PDB entry 6GPL | X-ray diffraction, 1.76 A resolution | chains D and E of the 4 polymer chains in the assembly

# Chain D (and E)
Protein: GDP-mannose 4,6 dehydratase
Source organism: Homo sapiens
Notes: EC 4.2.1.47; chain E of this document is another copy of the same molecule, construct and numbering; everything in this record applies to it too
UniProt: O60547 (GMDS_HUMAN); numbering as in UniProt (aligned over 23-372)
Amino-acid sequence (352 residues; numbered 21 to 372; the number before each row is that of its first residue):
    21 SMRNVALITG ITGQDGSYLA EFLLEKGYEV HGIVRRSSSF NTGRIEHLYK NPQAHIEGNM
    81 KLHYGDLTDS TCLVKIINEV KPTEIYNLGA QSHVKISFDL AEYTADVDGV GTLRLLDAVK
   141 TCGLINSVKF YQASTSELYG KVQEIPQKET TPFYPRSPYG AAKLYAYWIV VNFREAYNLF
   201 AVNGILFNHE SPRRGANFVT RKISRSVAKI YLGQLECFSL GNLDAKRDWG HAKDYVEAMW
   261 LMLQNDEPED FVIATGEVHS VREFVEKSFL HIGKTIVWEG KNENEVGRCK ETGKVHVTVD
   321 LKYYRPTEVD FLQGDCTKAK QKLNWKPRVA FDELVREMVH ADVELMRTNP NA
Not modelled in the structure: 21-22, 70-78 (chain E: 21-22, 70-78, 369-372)
Sequence notes: expression tag (21-22)
Curated features (UniProtKB/Swiss-Prot):
  - active site: Thr155, Glu157 (Nucleophile), Tyr179 (Nucleophile)
  - binding site (NADP(+)): Gly30 to Asp35, Arg55 to Ser58, Asp86, Leu87, Leu108 to Ser112, Tyr123, Lys183, His209, Arg214
  - modified residue: Tyr323 (Phosphotyrosine)
Small-molecule neighbours:
  - GDP-4k6d-Man (F7E; [[(2R,3S,4R,5R)-5-(2-azanyl-6-oxidanylidene-1H-purin-9-yl)-3,4-bis(oxidanyl)oxolan-2-yl]methoxy-oxidanyl-phosphoryl] [(2R,3S,4R,6R)-6-methyl-3,4-bis(oxidanyl)-5-oxidanylidene-oxan-2-yl] hydrogen phosphate): Ser112, His113, Val114, Thr155, Ser156, Glu157, Tyr179, Leu206, Phe207, Asn208, Arg214, Asn217, Phe218, Val219, Lys222, Ser239, Leu240, Gly241, Asn242, Ala245, Arg247, Val281, Tyr323, Arg325, Glu328, Val329
  - NADP (NAP; NADP nicotinamide-adenine-dinucleotide phosphate), molecule 1: Gly30, Ile31, Thr32, Gly33, Gln34, Asp35, Gly36, Arg55, Asn61, Arg64, Asp86, Leu87, Leu108, Gly109, Ala110, Gln111, Ser112, Tyr123, Val127, Ala153, Ser154, Thr155, Tyr179, Lys183, Leu206, Phe207, Asn208, His209, Glu210, Arg214
  - NADP (NAP), molecule 2: Arg56, Ser57, Ser58

# Chain D / chain E interface
Pairs across the interface (46; chain D residue first):
  Ser90(D) - Glu122(E)
  Phe118(D) - Asn192(E)
  Phe118(D) - Tyr197(E)
  Ala121(D) - Leu133(E)
  Glu122(D) - Val130(E)
  Glu122(D) - Leu133(E)
  Glu122(D) - Arg134(E)  salt bridge
  Ala125(D) - Tyr185(E)
  Val130(D) - Glu122(E)
  Leu133(D) - Ala121(E)
  Leu133(D) - Glu122(E)
  Arg134(D) - Glu122(E)  salt bridge
  Phe173(D) - Trp188(E)
  Tyr174(D) - Trp188(E)  hydrophobic
  Tyr174(D) - Glu195(E)  hydrogen bond
  Pro175(D) - Trp188(E)
  Arg176(D) - Asn192(E)
  Arg176(D) - Glu195(E)  salt bridge
  Ser177(D) - Asn192(E)
  Pro178(D) - Asn192(E)
  Ala181(D) - Tyr185(E)
  Ala182(D) - Tyr185(E)
  Leu184(D) - Trp188(E)
  Tyr185(D) - Ala125(E)
  Tyr185(D) - Ala181(E)
  Tyr185(D) - Ala182(E)
  Trp188(D) - Phe173(E)
  Trp188(D) - Tyr174(E)  hydrophobic
  Trp188(D) - Pro175(E)
  Trp188(D) - Leu184(E)
  Ile189(D) - Pro178(E)  hydrophobic
  Asn192(D) - Phe118(E)
  Asn192(D) - Arg176(E)  hydrogen bond (side chain-backbone)
  Asn192(D) - Ser177(E)
  Asn192(D) - Pro178(E)
  Asn192(D) - Thr327(E)  hydrogen bond
  Glu195(D) - Tyr174(E)  hydrogen bond
  Glu195(D) - Arg176(E)  salt bridge
  Glu195(D) - Thr327(E)
  Ala196(D) - Pro326(E)  hydrophobic
  Ala196(D) - Thr327(E)
  Tyr197(D) - Phe118(E)
  Pro326(D) - Ala196(E)  hydrophobic
  Thr327(D) - Asn192(E)  hydrogen bond
  Thr327(D) - Glu195(E)
  Thr327(D) - Ala196(E)
Interface residues without a listed pair, chain D (27 interface residues in all): Val191
Interface residues without a listed pair, chain E (27 interface residues in all): Asp137, Ile189, Val191

# Summary
Chain D and chain E each contribute 27 residues to their interface; the contacts include 5 hydrogen bonds and
4 salt bridges. Polar pairs include Glu122(D)-Arg134(E), Arg176(D)-Glu195(E) and Tyr174(D)-Glu195(E). Chain D
binds NADP and GDP-4k6d-Man.
Both chains are GDP-mannose 4,6 dehydratase (Homo sapiens). Entry 6GPL (Crystal structure of human
GDP-D-mannose 4,6-dehydratase in complex with GDP-4k6d-Man) was determined by X-ray diffraction, deposited
together with 6Q94, 6GPJ and 6GPK.
